Entry 7OWJ (X-ray diffraction, 2.50 A resolution); this record covers chains A and C of the 3 polymer chains in the assembly.

Chain A (and C):
Protein: Adenylate kinase
Organism: Candidatus Odinarchaeota archaeon LCB_4
Notes: EC 2.7.4.3; chain C of this document is another copy of the same molecule, construct and numbering; everything in this record applies to it too
UniProt: A0A1Q9N9I8 (A0A1Q9N9I8_ODILC); residues 1-198 here = UniProt positions 1-198
Chain sequence (198 residues; each row starts with the number of its first residue):
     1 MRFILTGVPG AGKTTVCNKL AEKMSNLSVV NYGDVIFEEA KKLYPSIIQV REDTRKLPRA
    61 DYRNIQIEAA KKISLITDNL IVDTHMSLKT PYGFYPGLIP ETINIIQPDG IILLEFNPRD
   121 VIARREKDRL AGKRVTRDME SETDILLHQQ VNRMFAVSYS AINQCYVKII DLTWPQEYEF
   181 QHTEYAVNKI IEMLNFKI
Not modelled in the structure: 197-198 (chain C: 134-138, 197-198)
Residues lining bound ligands: GTP (guanosine-5'-triphosphate): P9, G10, A11, G12, K13, T14, T15, H85, R124, K127, D128, R134, Q176, E179, F180, Q181, T183
From the paper describing this entry:
  - binding site for GTP: Q176, E179, F180
  - mutagenesis - Y44W, M154R/S158R/Y166R: unchanged catalytic activity
  - mutagenesis - M154R/S158R/Y166R: decreased stability

Chain A / chain C interface:
Pairs across the interface (40):
  K89(A) - K168(C)
  T90(A) - Y166(C)
  P91(A) - K168(C)
  P91(A) - M193(C)
  P91(A) - F196(C)  hydrophobic
  Y92(A) - M1(C)
  Y92(A) - Y166(C)
  Y92(A) - K168(C)
  Y92(A) - M193(C)
  Y92(A) - F196(C)
  G93(A) - Y166(C)
  G93(A) - V167(C)
  G93(A) - K168(C)
  F94(A) - Y166(C)
  F94(A) - V167(C)  hydrogen bond (backbone-backbone)
  Y95(A) - Q164(C)
  Y95(A) - C165(C)
  Y95(A) - Y166(C)  hydrophobic
  P96(A) - S160(C)
  P96(A) - Q164(C)
  P96(A) - C165(C)
  L98(A) - Q164(C)  hydrogen bond (backbone-side chain)
  I99(A) - Q164(C)
  P100(A) - Q164(C)
  L147(A) - R153(C)
  L147(A) - I169(C)  hydrophobic
  Q150(A) - Q150(C)
  Q150(A) - R153(C)  hydrogen bond
  V151(A) - V157(C)
  M154(A) - R153(C)
  M154(A) - M154(C)  hydrophobic
  M154(A) - V157(C)  hydrophobic
  F155(A) - V157(C)
  F155(A) - S160(C)
  F155(A) - A161(C)
  S158(A) - S158(C)  hydrogen bond
  S158(A) - A161(C)
  Y159(A) - A161(C)  hydrophobic
  Y159(A) - Q164(C)
  I162(A) - I162(C)  hydrophobic
Interface residues without a listed pair, chain A (21 interface residues in all): R59, R63
Interface residues without a listed pair, chain C (18 interface residues in all): F3

In short:
Chain A and chain C form an interface of 21 and 18 residues respectively, with 4 hydrogen bonds. Among the
polar pairs are L98(A)-Q164(C), Q150(A)-R153(C) and S158(A)-S158(C). Ligands of chain A: GTP. The paper
reports a binding site for GTP at Q176(A), E179(A) and F180(A); M154R/S158R/Y166R of chain A reduce stability.
Chain A and chain C are both Adenylate kinase (Candidatus Odinarchaeota archaeon LCB_4); the structure,
Odinarchaeota Adenylate kinase (OdinAK) in complex with GTP, was determined by X-ray diffraction together with
7OWE, 7OWH, 7OWK and 7OWL from the same study.
